6FHU - chains A and F; structure by X-ray diffraction, 2.00 A resolution.

# Chain A
Protein: Bromodomain adjacent to zinc finger domain protein 2A
From: Homo sapiens
UniProt: Q9UIF9 (BAZ2A_HUMAN); numbering as in UniProt (aligned over 1673-1728)
Sequence (58 residues; each row starts with the number of its first residue):
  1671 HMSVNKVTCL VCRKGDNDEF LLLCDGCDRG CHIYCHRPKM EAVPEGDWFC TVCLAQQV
Not modelled in the structure: 1671-1676
Differences from the reference sequence: expression tag (1671-1672)
Metal / ion sites: Zn2+ site 1: Cys1679, Cys1682, His1702, Cys1705; Zn2+ site 2: Cys1694, Cys1697, Cys1720, Cys1723
Curated features (UniProtKB/Swiss-Prot):
  - zinc finger: Lys1676 to Gln1726 (PHD-type)
  - cross-link (Glycyl lysine isopeptide (Lys-Gly)): Lys1676 (interchain with G-Cter in SUMO2), Lys1709 (interchain with G-Cter in SUMO2)

# Chain F
Protein: Ala-arg-tam
Sequence (3 residues; each row starts with the number of its first residue):
     1 ARX
Modified positions: 9AT ((2S,3R)-2-amino-3-hydroxy-butanamide) at position 3

# Interface between chain A and chain F
Pairs across the interface (12):
  Asp1688(A) with 9AT_3(F)
  Glu1689(A) with 9AT_3(F)
  Leu1691(A) with Arg2(F); 9AT_3(F)
  Leu1692(A) with Arg2(F)
  Leu1693(A) with Arg2(F), hydrogen bond (backbone-backbone); 9AT_3(F)
  Val1713(A) with Ala1(F); 9AT_3(F)
  Pro1714(A) with Ala1(F), hydrogen bond (backbone-backbone)
  Glu1715(A) with Ala1(F), hydrogen bond (backbone-backbone)
  Gly1716(A) with Ala1(F), hydrogen bond (backbone-backbone)
Interface residues without a listed pair, chain A (10 interface residues in all): Trp1718
The authors on this interface:
  - residue pairs: Pro1714(A)-Ala1(F) (hydrophobic contact), Trp1718(A)-Ala1(F) (hydrophobic contact)
  - interface residues, chain A: Asp1688(A), Leu1691(A), Leu1692(A), Val1713(A)

# Overview
Chain A and chain F form an interface of 10 and 3 residues respectively; the contacts include 4 hydrogen
bonds. Main-chain hydrogen bonds include Leu1693(A)-Arg2(F), Pro1714(A)-Ala1(F) and Glu1715(A)-Ala1(F). The
paper describes hydrophobic contacts between Pro1714(A) and Ala1(F) and Trp1718(A) and Ala1(F). From the
paper: interface residues Asp1688(A), Leu1691(A) and Leu1692(A) among others.
Chain A is Bromodomain adjacent to zinc finger domain protein 2A (Homo sapiens) and chain F is Ala-arg-tam;
the structure, Crystal structure of BAZ2A PHD zinc finger in complex with H3 3-mer peptide, was determined by
X-ray diffraction, deposited together with 6FAP, 6FHQ, 6FI0, 6FI1 and 6FKP.
